8VB2 - chains A and K of the 20 polymer chains in the assembly; structure by electron microscopy, 3.32 A resolution.

[Chain A]
Molecule: Tetrameric ejection protein (gp48)
From: Pectobacterium phage PhiM1
UniProt: A0A1P7WFW1 (A0A1P7WFW1_9CAUD); numbering as in UniProt (aligned over 1-1263)
Chain sequence (1263 residues; row label = number of the first residue in the row):
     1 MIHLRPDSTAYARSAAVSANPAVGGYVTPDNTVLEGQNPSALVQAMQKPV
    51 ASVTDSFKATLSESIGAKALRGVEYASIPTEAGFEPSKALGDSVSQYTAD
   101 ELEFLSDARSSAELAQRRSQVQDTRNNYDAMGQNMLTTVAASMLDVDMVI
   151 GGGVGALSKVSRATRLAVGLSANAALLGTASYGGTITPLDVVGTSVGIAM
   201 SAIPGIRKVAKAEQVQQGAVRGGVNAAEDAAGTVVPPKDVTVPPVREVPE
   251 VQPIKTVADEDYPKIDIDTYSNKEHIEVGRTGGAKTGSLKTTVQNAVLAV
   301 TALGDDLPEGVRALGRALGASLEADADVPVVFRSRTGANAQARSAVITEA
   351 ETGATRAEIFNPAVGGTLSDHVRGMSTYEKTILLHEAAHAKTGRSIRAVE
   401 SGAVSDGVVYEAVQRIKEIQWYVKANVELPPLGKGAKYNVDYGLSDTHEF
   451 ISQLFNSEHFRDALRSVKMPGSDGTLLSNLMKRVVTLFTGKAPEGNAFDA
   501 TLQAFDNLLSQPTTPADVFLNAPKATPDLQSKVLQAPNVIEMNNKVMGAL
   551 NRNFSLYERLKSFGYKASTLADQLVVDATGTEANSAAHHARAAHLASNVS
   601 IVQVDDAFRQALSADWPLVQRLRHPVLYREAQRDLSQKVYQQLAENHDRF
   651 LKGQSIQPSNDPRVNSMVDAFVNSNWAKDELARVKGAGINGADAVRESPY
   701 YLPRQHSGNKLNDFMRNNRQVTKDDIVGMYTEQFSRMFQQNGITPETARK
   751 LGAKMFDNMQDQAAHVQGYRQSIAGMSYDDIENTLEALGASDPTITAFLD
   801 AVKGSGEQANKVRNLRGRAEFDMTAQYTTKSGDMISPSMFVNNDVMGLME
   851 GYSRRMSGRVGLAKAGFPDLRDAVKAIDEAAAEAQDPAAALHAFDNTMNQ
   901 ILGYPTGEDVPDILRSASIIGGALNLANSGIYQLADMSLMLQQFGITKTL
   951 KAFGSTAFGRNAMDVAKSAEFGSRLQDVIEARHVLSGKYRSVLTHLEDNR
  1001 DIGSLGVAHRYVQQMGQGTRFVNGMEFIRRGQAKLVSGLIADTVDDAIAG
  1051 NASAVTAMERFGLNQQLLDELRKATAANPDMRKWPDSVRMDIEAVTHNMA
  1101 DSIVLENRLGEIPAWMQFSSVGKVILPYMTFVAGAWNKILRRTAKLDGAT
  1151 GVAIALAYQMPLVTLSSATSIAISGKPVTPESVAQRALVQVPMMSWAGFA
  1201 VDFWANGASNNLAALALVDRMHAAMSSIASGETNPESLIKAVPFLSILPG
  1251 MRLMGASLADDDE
Disordered / not traced: 1-37, 63-66, 173-184, 281-287, 310, 322-355, 362-366, 428-445, 494-495, 507-514, 789-819, 1263
From the paper describing this entry:
  - conformationally variable residues (order/disorder transition): Arg-280 to Ser-288, Val-427 to Asp-446

[Chain K]
Molecule: Octameric ejection protein (gp49)
From: Pectobacterium phage PhiM1
UniProt: A0A1P7WFW2 (A0A1P7WFW2_9CAUD); numbering as in UniProt (aligned over 1-904)
Chain sequence (904 residues; numbered 1 to 904; the number before each row is that of its first residue):
     1 MPVRQPTQGGVQVPGLTGYQSAGVAQPVYRAPQEEAQGVSQFWQNLLPAS
    51 VKTAQAAQQTASAKGYLEGQQDSQQGREKQVRNFFTKEAYEQGYNSASVN
   101 SALASFQLGLQNTAQQYVNSGKTPEEFNVHVQQQTNQLLQEAGAQGLNLN
   151 DKDWQAWLGSVEHSRNTANASYQDLNLKRAAVLQEQSWGARGNAAIADFV
   201 TAQQSGDTEQALQNVNSFISSVTHDDSITAENKIKYTSQFVVNAFANANS
   251 TGDMQALTGYVQSLSEFKNMPTDVQTQIMGSAQQYYQQRASDESVQLYEY
   301 NSRVNSVTDYKTLNEAYPMAQYIGTVMQAVQQKKLSPGTGYGMVDAESQR
   351 RLKMQKAEQGQLAYTNGVTISDIAAGTGESLDKVKGELTKMYATIGQGYS
   401 GGGLQLMQRGLKSGAQDITGVGIEMMQQDAQSLSGIDWRNLKTDADGKPL
   451 YPAAVVGSLGNLQAAYQSALAAGNQVQANQLLSGLPDPVVYGIRQNVDAR
   501 DLADVVGKRAQDIASGKVLALPANMPADVSITQADVTAGIFDLGLGKDAR
   551 NRNMLGIQSWVFTSDADEKAAQARVSQVNSAMNNEYVYNQQRGSLPALVG
   601 DDLKSWLMGKVASRTVRVKDGTDNGALLVLPEVGDKQKVFGSTDNGIIES
   651 ALTESVTNFKKQYPQATTVQMDYDPLTQELIFQGVNAENQLGTTRASIPA
   701 ADFRNTVRGVQNTLTQNGSGTTQGNLNVPGAGFVSFNAGNSFGIQKNVVM
   751 GAVNQLVSYEGYTPSKGFSVLGVHPTTGAKLNEDKYVKQATDTPQVAADK
   801 FNMYLNDKVYPLVMPKMEQYKNLPGYIQNNIYNALVETTYHSGNSDVFDK
   851 YIQTALYGNVQEIPTFKDTPLFKDAGAGSRRNVDRYQLLGSLVTYRTNNP
   901 NLSK
Disordered / not traced: 1-48, 772-782, 904

[How chain A and chain K interact]
Pairs across the interface (32):
  Gln-96(A) / Gly-516(K)
  Gln-96(A) / Lys-517(K)
  Ala-112(A) / Arg-592(K)
  Ala-115(A) / Gly-593(K)
  Gln-116(A) / Gln-591(K)
  Arg-118(A) / Ala-520(K)
  Ser-119(A) / Leu-521(K)  hydrogen bond (side chain-backbone)
  Ser-119(A) / Pro-522(K)
  Ser-119(A) / Ala-523(K)  hydrogen bond (side chain-backbone)
  Ser-119(A) / Gln-590(K)  hydrogen bond
  Gln-122(A) / Ala-520(K)
  Asp-123(A) / Pro-522(K)
  Asp-123(A) / Ala-523(K)  hydrogen bond (side chain-backbone)
  Gln-620(A) / Asp-674(K)  hydrogen bond
  Gln-620(A) / Leu-676(K)
  Arg-623(A) / Asp-672(K)  salt bridge
  Arg-623(A) / Tyr-673(K)
  Arg-623(A) / Asp-674(K)  salt bridge
  Arg-623(A) / Ile-681(K)
  His-624(A) / Asp-674(K)  salt bridge
  His-1009(A) / Leu-691(K)
  Arg-1010(A) / Gln-690(K)
  Arg-1010(A) / Leu-691(K)  hydrogen bond (side chain-backbone)
  Gln-1013(A) / Ser-580(K)
  Gln-1013(A) / Asn-584(K)  hydrogen bond
  Gln-1013(A) / Asn-689(K)
  Gln-1014(A) / Glu-688(K)  hydrogen bond (side chain-backbone)
  Gln-1014(A) / Gln-690(K)
  Gln-1017(A) / Gln-591(K)
  Asn-1137(A) / Gln-690(K)  hydrogen bond
  Arg-1141(A) / Glu-688(K)  salt bridge
  Lys-1145(A) / Asn-524(K)
Other interface residues (no listed pair), chain A (25 interface residues in all): Asp-92, Ser-93, Trp-616, Tyr-1011, Gly-1016, Gly-1018
Other interface residues (no listed pair), chain K (30 interface residues in all): Ala-514, Ser-515, Val-518, Leu-519, Val-587, Gln-670, Pro-675, Thr-677

[In short]
Chain A and chain K form an interface of 25 and 30 residues respectively; the contacts include 9 hydrogen
bonds and 4 salt bridges. Among the polar pairs are Arg-623(A)/Asp-672(K), Arg-623(A)/Asp-674(K) and
His-624(A)/Asp-674(K). The paper reports conformational variability at Arg-280(A) and Val-427(A).
Chain A is Tetrameric ejection protein (gp48) and chain K is Octameric ejection protein (gp49), both from
Pectobacterium phage PhiM1; the structure, C4 pre-infection ejectosome of the mature bacteriophage PhiM1
particle, was determined by electron microscopy together with 8VB0, 8VB4 and 8VBX from the same study.
